PDB entry 9C09 | electron microscopy, 2.36 A resolution | chains U and A

Chain U (and A):
Molecule: Potassium channel subfamily K member 13
Organism: Homo sapiens
Notes: fragment: human K2P13.1 (THIK1) residues 1 to 350 followed by SNS linker and then 3C protease cleavage site; chain A of this document is another copy of the same molecule, construct and numbering; everything in this record applies to it too
Reference sequence: Q9HB14 (KCNKD_HUMAN); residues 1-350 here = UniProt positions 1-350
Amino-acid sequence (350 residues; each row starts with the number of its first residue):
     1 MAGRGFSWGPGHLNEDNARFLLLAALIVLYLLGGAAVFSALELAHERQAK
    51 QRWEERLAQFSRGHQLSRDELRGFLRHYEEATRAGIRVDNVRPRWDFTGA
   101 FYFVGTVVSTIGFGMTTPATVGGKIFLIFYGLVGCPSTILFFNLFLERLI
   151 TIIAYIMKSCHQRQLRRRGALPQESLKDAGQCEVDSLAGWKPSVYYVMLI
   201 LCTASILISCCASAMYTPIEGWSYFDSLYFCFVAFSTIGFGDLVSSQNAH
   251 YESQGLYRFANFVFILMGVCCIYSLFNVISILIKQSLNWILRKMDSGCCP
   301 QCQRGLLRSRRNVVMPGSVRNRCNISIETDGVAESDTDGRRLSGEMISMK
Unresolved in the structure: 1-13, 163-187, 296-350
Differences from the reference sequence: engineered mutation Gln59 (Asn in Q9HB14), Gln65 (Asn in Q9HB14), Pro136 (Ser in Q9HB14)
Ion coordination: K+ site 1: Thr110, Ile111, Thr237, Ile238 (shared with Thr110(A), Ile111(A), Thr237(A), Ile238(A) of chain A); K+ site 2: Thr110, Thr237 (shared with Thr110(A), Thr237(A) of chain A); K+ site 3: Ile111, Gly112, Ile238, Gly239 (shared with Ile111(A), Gly112(A), Ile238(A), Gly239(A) of chain A); K+ site 4: Gly112, Phe113, Gly239, Phe240 (shared with Gly112(A), Phe113(A), Gly239(A), Phe240(A) of chain A)
Ligand contacts:
  - linoleic acid (EIC), molecule 1: Ala24, Ile27, Val28
  - linoleic acid (EIC), molecule 2: Arg92, Thr98, Tyr102, Gly105, Thr106, Val108, Ser109, Thr138, Phe141, Ser246, Arg258, Asn261, Phe262, Ile265, Leu266
UniProt features mapped onto this chain:
  - region: Thr110 to Met115 (Selectivity filter 1), Thr237 to Asp242 (Selectivity filter 2)
  - binding site (K(+)): Thr110, Ile111, Gly112, Thr237, Ile238, Gly239, Phe240
  - mutagenesis: Gly112 (G112E: Acts as a dominant negative when it assembles with wild-type KCNK13 or KCNK12 subunits, abolishing K(+) flux), Ile139 (I139D: Increases channel basal activity. Increases the current amplitude. Confers nonlinear I-V relationship, with currents that saturate upon strong membrane depolarization ...)
Reported in the primary citation:
  - conformationally variable residues (side-chain flip): Leu132 to Gly134, Tyr273

Chain U / chain A interface:
Contacting residue pairs - 153 pairs, chain U then chain A:
  Asp16(U) - Glu147(A)
  Asp16(U) - Arg148(A)  salt bridge
  Asn17(U) - Arg148(A)  hydrogen bond
  Phe20(U) - Phe141(A)  hydrophobic
  Phe20(U) - Leu144(A)  hydrophobic
  Phe20(U) - Phe145(A)
  Leu23(U) - Phe141(A)  hydrophobic
  Leu23(U) - Leu144(A)  hydrophobic
  Tyr30(U) - Tyr130(A)  hydrogen bond (backbone-side chain)
  Tyr30(U) - Val133(A)
  Leu31(U) - Phe101(A)  hydrophobic
  Leu31(U) - Val104(A)  hydrophobic
  Leu31(U) - Val108(A)  hydrophobic
  Leu31(U) - Tyr130(A)
  Leu32(U) - Phe101(A)  hydrophobic
  Gly34(U) - Tyr130(A)
  Ala35(U) - Ala100(A)
  Ala35(U) - Phe101(A)
  Ala35(U) - Val104(A)
  Val37(U) - Phe126(A)  hydrophobic
  Phe38(U) - Phe103(A)  hydrophobic
  Phe38(U) - Val104(A)  hydrophobic
  Phe38(U) - Gly123(A)
  Phe38(U) - Phe126(A)  hydrophobic
  Phe38(U) - Leu127(A)  hydrophobic
  Ser39(U) - Trp95(A)
  Glu42(U) - Trp95(A)
  Glu42(U) - Pro118(A)
  Glu42(U) - Ala119(A)
  Glu42(U) - Thr120(A)  hydrogen bond
  Glu42(U) - Gly123(A)
  Leu43(U) - Arg94(A)
  Leu43(U) - Trp95(A)
  His45(U) - Ala119(A)
  His45(U) - Thr120(A)
  Glu46(U) - Arg94(A)  hydrogen bond (side chain-backbone)
  Glu46(U) - Trp95(A)
  Ala49(U) - Ala84(A)  hydrophobic
  Lys50(U) - Gly85(A)
  Trp53(U) - Tyr78(A)  hydrophobic
  Trp53(U) - Ala81(A)  hydrophobic
  Trp53(U) - Ile86(A)
  Arg56(U) - His77(A)
  Arg56(U) - Glu80(A)  salt bridge
  Leu57(U) - Phe74(A)  hydrophobic
  Phe60(U) - Phe74(A)  hydrophobic
  His64(U) - Glu70(A)  salt bridge
  Leu66(U) - Phe60(A)  hydrophobic
  Leu66(U) - His64(A)
  Glu70(U) - His64(A)  salt bridge
  Arg72(U) - Val88(A)  hydrogen bond (side chain-backbone)
  Arg72(U) - Asp89(A)  salt bridge
  Phe74(U) - Phe60(A)  hydrophobic
  Leu75(U) - Tyr78(A)  hydrophobic
  Arg76(U) - Asp89(A)  salt bridge
  His77(U) - Arg56(A)
  Tyr78(U) - Trp53(A)  hydrophobic
  Tyr78(U) - Leu75(A)  hydrophobic
  Tyr78(U) - Tyr78(A)  hydrophobic
  Tyr78(U) - Glu79(A)  hydrogen bond
  Glu79(U) - Tyr78(A)  hydrogen bond
  Glu79(U) - Arg87(A)
  Glu79(U) - Val88(A)
  Glu80(U) - Arg56(A)  salt bridge
  Ala81(U) - Trp53(A)  hydrophobic
  Ala84(U) - Ala49(A)  hydrophobic
  Ile86(U) - Trp53(A)
  Val88(U) - Arg72(A)  hydrogen bond (backbone-side chain)
  Val88(U) - Arg76(A)
  Val88(U) - Glu79(A)
  Asp89(U) - Arg76(A)  salt bridge
  Arg94(U) - Leu43(A)
  Arg94(U) - Glu46(A)  hydrogen bond (backbone-side chain)
  Trp95(U) - Phe38(A)  hydrophobic
  Trp95(U) - Ser39(A)  hydrogen bond (backbone-side chain)
  Trp95(U) - Glu42(A)
  Trp95(U) - Leu43(A)
  Asp96(U) - Ser39(A)  hydrogen bond (backbone-side chain)
  Ala100(U) - Ala35(A)
  Phe101(U) - Leu31(A)  hydrophobic
  Phe101(U) - Leu32(A)  hydrophobic
  Phe101(U) - Ala35(A)
  Phe103(U) - Phe38(A)  hydrophobic
  Phe103(U) - Phe240(A)  hydrophobic
  Val104(U) - Leu31(A)  hydrophobic
  Val104(U) - Phe38(A)  hydrophobic
  Val107(U) - Phe240(A)  hydrophobic
  Thr110(U) - Ser236(A)
  Thr110(U) - Thr237(A)
  Thr110(U) - Ile238(A)
  Ile111(U) - Ile238(A)
  Gly112(U) - Ile238(A)
  Gly112(U) - Gly239(A)
  Gly114(U) - Phe240(A)
  Thr117(U) - Phe240(A)
  Pro118(U) - Tyr229(A)
  Ala119(U) - Glu42(A)  hydrogen bond (backbone-side chain)
  Ala119(U) - His45(A)
  Thr120(U) - Glu42(A)  hydrogen bond
  Thr120(U) - His45(A)
  Gly123(U) - Phe38(A)
  Gly123(U) - Glu42(A)
  Lys124(U) - Asp226(A)  salt bridge
  Lys124(U) - Tyr229(A)
  Ile125(U) - Phe225(A)  hydrophobic
  Phe126(U) - Val37(A)  hydrophobic
  Phe126(U) - Phe38(A)  hydrophobic
  Leu127(U) - Phe38(A)  hydrophobic
  Ile128(U) - Phe232(A)
  Tyr130(U) - Tyr30(A)  hydrogen bond (side chain-backbone)
  Tyr130(U) - Leu31(A)
  Tyr130(U) - Gly34(A)
  Leu132(U) - Phe276(A)  hydrophobic
  Val133(U) - Tyr30(A)
  Cys135(U) - Phe276(A)  hydrophobic
  Pro136(U) - Phe276(A)
  Pro136(U) - Ile279(A)  hydrophobic
  Pro136(U) - Ser280(A)
  Ser137(U) - Ile283(A)
  Leu140(U) - Lys284(A)
  Phe141(U) - Phe20(A)  hydrophobic
  Phe141(U) - Leu23(A)  hydrophobic
  Leu144(U) - Phe20(A)  hydrophobic
  Leu144(U) - Leu23(A)  hydrophobic
  Leu144(U) - Lys284(A)
  Phe145(U) - Phe20(A)
  Glu147(U) - Asp16(A)
  Arg148(U) - Asp16(A)  salt bridge
  Arg148(U) - Asn17(A)  hydrogen bond
  Phe225(U) - Ile125(A)  hydrophobic
  Asp226(U) - Lys124(A)  salt bridge
  Tyr229(U) - Pro118(A)
  Tyr229(U) - Lys124(A)
  Tyr229(U) - Leu127(A)  hydrophobic
  Phe232(U) - Ile128(A)
  Ser236(U) - Thr110(A)
  Thr237(U) - Thr110(A)
  Ile238(U) - Thr110(A)
  Ile238(U) - Ile111(A)
  Ile238(U) - Gly112(A)
  Gly239(U) - Gly112(A)
  Phe240(U) - Val107(A)  hydrophobic
  Phe240(U) - Gly112(A)
  Phe240(U) - Gly114(A)
  Phe240(U) - Thr117(A)
  Phe276(U) - Leu132(A)  hydrophobic
  Phe276(U) - Cys135(A)  hydrophobic
  Phe276(U) - Pro136(A)
  Ile279(U) - Pro136(A)  hydrophobic
  Ser280(U) - Pro136(A)
  Ile283(U) - Ser137(A)
  Lys284(U) - Leu140(A)
  Lys284(U) - Leu144(A)
Also at the interface, not in a pair above, chain U (103 interface residues in all): Arg19, Ala24, Ile27, Ala36, Leu41, Leu71, Pro93, Phe97, Gly105, Val108, Phe113, Val121, Gly122, Gly134, Ile139, Asp242, Leu287
Also at the interface, not in a pair above, chain A (108 interface residues in all): Arg19, Ala24, Ile27, Ala36, Leu41, Lys50, Arg52, Leu57, Leu66, Leu71, Pro93, Asp96, Phe97, Gly105, Phe113, Val121, Gly122, Gly131, Gly134, Ile139, Asp242, Leu275, Leu287

In short:
103 residues of chain U and 108 residues of chain A are in contact, with 15 hydrogen bonds and 11 salt
bridges. Polar pairs include Asp16(U)-Arg148(A), Arg56(U)-Glu80(A) and His64(U)-Glu70(A). Chain U binds
linoleic acid. Curated annotation (UniProt) lists 7 K+-binding residues and 2 mutagenesis sites on chain U.
The paper reports conformational variability at Leu132(U) and Tyr273(U).
Chain U and chain A are both Potassium channel subfamily K member 13 (Homo sapiens); the structure, Structure
of K2P13.1 (THIK1) S136P in lipid nanodisc, was determined by electron microscopy, deposited together with
9BSN, 9BWS, 9BYI and 9C07.
